9EK2 - chains e and F of the 39 polymer chains in the assembly; structure by electron microscopy, 8.30 A resolution (very low resolution: no residue pairs are listed; an interface is given only as per-side residue counts).

Chain e (and F):
Name: Matrix protein p17
From: Human immunodeficiency virus type 1
Notes: chain F of this document is another copy of the same molecule, construct and numbering; everything in this record applies to it too
Reference sequence: P12497 (POL_HV1N5); residues 1-115 here correspond to UniProt positions 2-116 (UniProt number = residue number + 1)
Chain sequence (115 residues; each row starts with the number of its first residue):
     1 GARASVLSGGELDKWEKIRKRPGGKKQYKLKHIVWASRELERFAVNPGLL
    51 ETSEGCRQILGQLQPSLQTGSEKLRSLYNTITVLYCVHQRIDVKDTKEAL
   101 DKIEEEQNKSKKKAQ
Differences from the reference sequence: engineered mutation Lys20 (Leu21 in P12497), Lys73 (Glu74 in P12497), Thr82 (Ala83 in P12497)
Covalent attachments: myristic acid (MYR) linked to Gly1
UniProt features mapped onto this chain:
  - region: Val6 to Leu30 (Interaction with Gp41), Leu7 to Arg42 (Interaction with host CALM1), Glu11 to Ile18 (Interaction with host AP3D1), Asp13 to His32 (Interaction with membrane phosphatidylinositol 4,5-bisphosphate and RNA), Glu72, Leu74 to Ser76 (Interaction with membrane phosphatidylinositol 4,5-bisphosphate)
  - motif: Trp15 to Arg19, Arg21 (Nuclear export signal), Lys25 to Lys31 (Nuclear localization signal)
  - lipidation: Gly1 (N-myristoyl glycine)
What the authors report for this chain:
  - binding site for myristic acid: Arg38 (from molecular simulation)
  - mutagenesis - L20K/E73K/A82T: increased binding to lipid (from molecular simulation)
  - mutagenesis - R19A, E41A, E51A: unchanged growth
  - mutagenesis - R19L: unchanged growth (citing earlier work)

Interface between chain e and chain F:
At this resolution (8 A) residue pairs are not listed: 12 residues of chain e and 11 of chain F lie at the interface.

In short:
The interface between chain e and chain F involves 12 residues on one side and 11 on the other. Covalently
linked myristic acid: at Gly1(e). The paper reports a binding site for myristic acid at Arg38(e);
L20K/E73K/A82T of chain e increase binding to lipid; 5 substitutions were tested in all.
Chain e and chain F are both Matrix protein p17 (Human immunodeficiency virus type 1); the structure, HIV-1
immature L20K/E73K/A82T matrix protein p17 lattice, was determined by electron microscopy together with 9EK1
and 9EK3 from the same study.
